PDB entry 1Y7Z | X-ray diffraction, 1.98 A resolution | chains A and C of the 4 polymer chains in the assembly

[Chain A (and C)]
Name: Hemoglobin alpha chain
From: Homo sapiens
Notes: chain C of this document is another copy of the same molecule, construct and numbering; everything in this record applies to it too
Reference sequence: P69905 (HBA_HUMAN); residues 1-141 here = UniProt positions 1-141
Sequence (141 residues; row label = number of the first residue in the row):
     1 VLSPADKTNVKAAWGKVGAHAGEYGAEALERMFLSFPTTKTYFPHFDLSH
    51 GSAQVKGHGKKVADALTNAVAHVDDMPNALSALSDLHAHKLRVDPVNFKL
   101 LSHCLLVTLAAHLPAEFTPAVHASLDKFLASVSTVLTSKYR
Bound ions: heme Fe near His87 (its only coordinating residue here)
Small-molecule neighbours: heme (HEM): Met32, Thr39, Tyr42, Phe43, His45, Phe46, His58, Lys61, Val62, Ala65, Leu66, Leu83, Leu86, His87, Leu91, Val93, Asn97, Phe98, Leu101, Val132, Ser133, Leu136
Swiss-Prot annotation at these positions:
  - site: Lys61 (Not glycated)
  - natural variant: Asp6 (A6D: In J-Toronto; this construct carries the variant), Ala13 (A13D: In J-Paris 1/J-Aljezur), Glu27 (A27E: In Shenyang; this construct carries the variant), Lys61 (K61N: In Zambia; deletion: In Clinic), Asp64 (A64D: In Pontoise; this construct carries the variant), Asp75 (D75A: In Lille; D75G: In Chapel Hill; D75N: In G-Pest), Ala111 (A111D: In Petah Tikva)

[Interface between chain A and chain C]
Residue-residue contacts (4):
  Asp126(A) - Arg141(C)  salt bridge
  Lys127(A) - Arg141(C)  hydrogen bond (side chain-backbone)
  Arg141(A) - Asp126(C)  salt bridge
  Arg141(A) - Lys127(C)  hydrogen bond (backbone-side chain)
Also at the interface, not in a pair above, chain A (4 interface residues in all): Ala130
Also at the interface, not in a pair above, chain C (6 interface residues in all): Val1, Ala123, Ala130

[In short]
The interface between chain A and chain C involves 4 residues on one side and 6 on the other, with 2 hydrogen
bonds and 2 salt bridges. Polar contacts include Asp126(A)-Arg141(C) and Lys127(A)-Arg141(C). Bound to chain
A: heme.
Chain A and chain C are both Hemoglobin alpha chain (Homo sapiens); the structure, T-To-T(High) quaternary
transitions in human hemoglobin: betaN108A deoxy low-salt (1 test set), was determined by X-ray diffraction
together with 1XXT, 1XY0, 1XZ5, 1XZ7, 1XZU, 1XZV and 45 further entries from the same study.
